PDB entry 3AKT | X-ray diffraction, 1.00 A resolution | chain A

# Chain A
Name: xylanase
From: Trichoderma longibrachiatum
Notes: EC 3.2.1.8
Amino-acid sequence (190 residues; each row starts with the number of its first residue):
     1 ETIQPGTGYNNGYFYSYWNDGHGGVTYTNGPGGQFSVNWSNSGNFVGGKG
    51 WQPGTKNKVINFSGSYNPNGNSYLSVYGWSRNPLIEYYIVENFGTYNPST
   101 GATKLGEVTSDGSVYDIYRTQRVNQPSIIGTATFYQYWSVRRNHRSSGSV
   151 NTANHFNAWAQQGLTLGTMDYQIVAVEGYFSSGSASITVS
Modified / non-standard residues: Glu1 (pyroglutamic acid; PCA)

# Overview
Chain A is xylanase (Trichoderma longibrachiatum); the structure, Crystal structure of xylanase from
Trichoderma longibrachiatum, was determined by X-ray diffraction, deposited together with 3AKP, 3AKQ, 3AKR and
3AKS.
